PDB entry 8CTE | electron microscopy, 2.90 A resolution | chains P and T of the 14 polymer chains in the assembly

== Chain P (and T) ==
Name: Band 3 anion transport protein
Organism: Homo sapiens
Notes: chain T of this document is another copy of the same molecule, construct and numbering; everything in this record applies to it too
UniProtKB: P02730 (B3AT_HUMAN); residues 1-911 here = UniProt positions 1-911
Sequence (911 residues; each row starts with the number of its first residue):
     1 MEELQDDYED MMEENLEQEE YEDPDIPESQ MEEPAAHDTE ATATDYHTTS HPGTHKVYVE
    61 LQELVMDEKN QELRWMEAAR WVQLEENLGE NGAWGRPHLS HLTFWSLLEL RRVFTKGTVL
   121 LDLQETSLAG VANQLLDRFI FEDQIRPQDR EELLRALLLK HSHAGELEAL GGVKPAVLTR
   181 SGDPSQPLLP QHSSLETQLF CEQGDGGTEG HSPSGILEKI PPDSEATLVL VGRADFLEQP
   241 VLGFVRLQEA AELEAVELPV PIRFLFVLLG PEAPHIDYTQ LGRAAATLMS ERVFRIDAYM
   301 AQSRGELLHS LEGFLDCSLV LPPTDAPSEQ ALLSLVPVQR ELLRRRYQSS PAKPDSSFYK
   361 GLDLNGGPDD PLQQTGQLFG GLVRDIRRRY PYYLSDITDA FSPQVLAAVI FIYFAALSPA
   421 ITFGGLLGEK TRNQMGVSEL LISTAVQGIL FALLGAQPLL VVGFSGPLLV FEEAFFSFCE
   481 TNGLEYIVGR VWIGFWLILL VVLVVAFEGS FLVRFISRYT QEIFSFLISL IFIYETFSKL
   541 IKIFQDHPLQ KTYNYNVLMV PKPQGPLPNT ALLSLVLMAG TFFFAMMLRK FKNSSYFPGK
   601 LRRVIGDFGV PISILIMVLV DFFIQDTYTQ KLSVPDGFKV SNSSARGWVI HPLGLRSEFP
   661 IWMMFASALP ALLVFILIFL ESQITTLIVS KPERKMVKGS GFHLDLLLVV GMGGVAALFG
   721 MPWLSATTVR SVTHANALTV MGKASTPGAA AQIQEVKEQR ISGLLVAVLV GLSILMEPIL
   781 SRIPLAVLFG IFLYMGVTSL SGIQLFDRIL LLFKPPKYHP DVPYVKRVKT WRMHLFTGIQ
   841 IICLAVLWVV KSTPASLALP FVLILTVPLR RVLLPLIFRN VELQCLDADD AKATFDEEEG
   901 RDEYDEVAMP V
Disordered / not traced: 1-55, 204-216, 356-370, 744-750, 895-911 (chain T: 1-29, 182-191, 204-215, 349-370, 744-750, 895-911)
Glycans and other covalent adducts: N-acetylglucosamine (NAG) linked to Asn642
Curated features (UniProtKB/Swiss-Prot):
  - region: Glu13 to Met31 (Microbial infection: Interaction with P.falciparum (isolate K1) FBPA), Ala176 to Ser185 (Interaction with ANK1)
  - site: Lys590 (Important for anion transport), Glu681 (Important for anion-proton cotransport)
  - modified residue: Met1 (N-acetylmethionine), Tyr8 (Phosphotyrosine), Tyr21 (Phosphotyrosine), Tyr46 (Phosphotyrosine), Ser185 (Phosphoserine), Ser350 (Phosphoserine), Tyr359 (Phosphotyrosine), Tyr904 (Phosphotyrosine)
  - lipidation: Cys843 (S-palmitoyl cysteine)
  - glycosylation: Asn642 (N-linked (GlcNAc...) (complex) asparagine)
From the paper describing this entry:
  - post-translational modification sites: Tyr8 (citing earlier work)

== Chain P / chain T interface ==
Residue-residue contacts (123):
  Gln83(P) - Asp325(T)
  Leu99(P) - Ala331(T)  hydrophobic
  Leu99(P) - Ser334(T)
  Ser100(P) - Pro322(T)
  His101(P) - Leu319(T)
  His101(P) - Leu335(T)
  Leu102(P) - Val320(T)  hydrogen bond (backbone-backbone)
  Thr103(P) - Val320(T)
  Phe104(P) - Phe104(T)  hydrophobic
  Phe104(P) - Leu107(T)  hydrophobic
  Phe104(P) - Leu108(T)
  Phe104(P) - Leu315(T)
  Phe104(P) - Val320(T)
  Trp105(P) - Arg111(T)
  Trp105(P) - Glu312(T)
  Trp105(P) - Leu315(T)  hydrophobic
  Trp105(P) - Asp316(T)  hydrogen bond
  Leu107(P) - Phe104(T)  hydrophobic
  Leu107(P) - Val320(T)  hydrophobic
  Leu108(P) - Phe104(T)
  Leu108(P) - Leu108(T)  hydrophobic
  Arg111(P) - Trp105(T)
  His192(P) - Arg345(T)  hydrogen bond
  Leu195(P) - Val338(T)  hydrophobic
  Leu195(P) - Glu341(T)
  Leu195(P) - Leu342(T)  hydrophobic
  Leu195(P) - Arg345(T)
  Leu199(P) - Pro337(T)  hydrophobic
  Leu199(P) - Val338(T)  hydrophobic
  His275(P) - Glu312(T)  salt bridge
  Thr287(P) - Pro322(T)
  Glu291(P) - Pro323(T)
  Arg292(P) - Asp325(T)  salt bridge
  Glu312(P) - Trp105(T)
  Glu312(P) - His275(T)  salt bridge
  Phe314(P) - Pro322(T)  hydrophobic
  Phe314(P) - Pro323(T)
  Leu315(P) - Phe104(T)  hydrophobic
  Asp316(P) - Trp105(T)  hydrogen bond
  Cys317(P) - Pro323(T)
  Ser318(P) - Val320(T)
  Ser318(P) - Leu321(T)
  Ser318(P) - Pro323(T)
  Leu319(P) - Leu319(T)
  Leu319(P) - Val320(T)
  Leu319(P) - Leu321(T)  hydrogen bond (backbone-backbone)
  Val320(P) - Leu102(T)  hydrogen bond (backbone-backbone)
  Val320(P) - Phe104(T)
  Val320(P) - Leu107(T)  hydrophobic
  Val320(P) - Leu319(T)
  Leu321(P) - His101(T)
  Leu321(P) - Ser318(T)
  Leu321(P) - Leu319(T)  hydrogen bond (backbone-backbone)
  Pro322(P) - Ser100(T)
  Pro322(P) - Thr287(T)
  Pro322(P) - Phe314(T)  hydrophobic
  Pro323(P) - Glu291(T)
  Pro323(P) - Phe314(T)
  Thr324(P) - Leu343(T)
  Asp325(P) - Gln83(T)  hydrogen bond
  Asp325(P) - Tyr347(T)
  Pro327(P) - Gln339(T)
  Ala331(P) - Leu99(T)  hydrophobic
  Leu335(P) - His101(T)
  Val338(P) - Leu199(T)  hydrophobic
  Gln339(P) - Thr324(T)
  Gln339(P) - Pro327(T)
  Leu343(P) - Thr324(T)
  Leu343(P) - Asp325(T)
  Leu343(P) - Pro327(T)
  Arg345(P) - His192(T)
  Arg345(P) - Leu195(T)
  Arg346(P) - Pro323(T)
  Tyr347(P) - Asp325(T)
  Pro354(P) - Asp325(T)
  Asp355(P) - Asp325(T)  hydrogen bond (backbone-backbone)
  Asp355(P) - Ala326(T)
  Leu549(P) - Asn569(T)
  Leu549(P) - Ile624(T)  hydrophobic
  Leu549(P) - Asp626(T)
  Leu549(P) - Thr627(T)
  Gln550(P) - Asp626(T)
  Lys551(P) - Asp626(T)
  Thr552(P) - Tyr555(T)
  Tyr553(P) - Pro568(T)  hydrophobic
  Tyr553(P) - Asn569(T)  hydrogen bond
  Tyr555(P) - Thr552(T)
  Pro568(P) - Tyr553(T)  hydrophobic
  Pro568(P) - Pro568(T)  hydrophobic
  Pro568(P) - Asn569(T)
  Asn569(P) - Leu549(T)
  Asn569(P) - Tyr553(T)  hydrogen bond
  Asn569(P) - Pro568(T)
  Asn569(P) - Asn569(T)  hydrogen bond (backbone-side chain)
  Asn569(P) - Leu572(T)
  Leu572(P) - Asn569(T)
  Leu572(P) - Leu572(T)  hydrophobic
  Leu572(P) - Leu573(T)
  Leu573(P) - Leu572(T)
  Val576(P) - Val576(T)  hydrophobic
  Ser595(P) - Lys814(T)
  Ser595(P) - Pro815(T)
  Ser595(P) - Tyr818(T)
  Tyr596(P) - Leu810(T)
  Tyr596(P) - Phe813(T)
  Tyr596(P) - Lys814(T)
  Phe597(P) - Phe813(T)  hydrogen bond (backbone-backbone)
  Phe597(P) - Pro815(T)
  Arg602(P) - Tyr818(T)
  Ile624(P) - Leu549(T)  hydrophobic
  Asp626(P) - Leu549(T)
  Asp626(P) - Gln550(T)
  Asp626(P) - Lys551(T)
  Thr627(P) - Leu549(T)
  Leu810(P) - Tyr596(T)
  Phe813(P) - Tyr596(T)
  Phe813(P) - Phe597(T)  hydrogen bond (backbone-backbone)
  Lys814(P) - Ser595(T)
  Lys814(P) - Tyr596(T)
  Pro815(P) - Ser595(T)
  Pro815(P) - Phe597(T)
  Tyr818(P) - Ser595(T)
  Tyr818(P) - Arg602(T)
Also at the interface, not in a pair above, chain P (77 interface residues in all): His98, Ser193, Gln198, Phe200, Glu329, Leu333, Ser334, Val336, Pro337, Glu341, Leu342, Leu575
Also at the interface, not in a pair above, chain T (72 interface residues in all): Thr103, Arg292, Cys317, Glu329, Leu332, Leu333, Arg346, Leu575

== Summary ==
77 residues of chain P face 72 of chain T across their interface; the contacts include 14 hydrogen bonds and 3
salt bridges. Polar pairs include His275(P)-Glu312(T), Arg292(P)-Asp325(T) and Trp105(P)-Asp316(T). From the
paper: a modification site at Tyr8(P).
Both chains are Band 3 anion transport protein (Homo sapiens). Entry 8CTE (Class 2 of erythrocyte ankyrin-1
complex (Composite map)) was determined by electron microscopy together with 7UZ3, 7UZQ, 7UZU, 7V07, 7V0K,
7V0M and 10 further entries from the same study.
